Entry 7V96 (electron microscopy, 3.92 A resolution); this record covers chains J and O of the 18 polymer chains in the assembly.

[Chain J]
Molecule: 275-nt DNA strand
Organism: Homo sapiens
Sequence (275 nucleotides; numbered 1 to 275; the number before each row is that of its first residue):
     1 AACCCTAACC CTAACCCTAA CCCTAACCCT AACCCTAACC CTAACCCTAA CCCTAACCCT
    61 AACCCTAACC CTAACCCTAA CCCTAACCCT AACCCTAACC CTAACCCTAA CCCTAACCCT
   121 AACCCTAACC CTAACCCTAA CCCTAACCCT AACCCTAACC CTAACCCTAA CCCTAACCCT
   181 AACCCTAACC CTAACCCTAA CCCTAACCCT AACCCTAACC CTAACCCTAA CCCTAACCCT
   241 AACCCTAACC CTAACCCTAA CCCTAACCCT AACCC

[Chain O]
Protein: Histone H3.1
Organism: Homo sapiens
UniProt: P68431 (H31_HUMAN); residues 0-135 here correspond to UniProt positions 1-136 (UniProt number = residue number + 1)
Amino-acid sequence (136 residues; numbered 0 to 135; the number before each row is that of its first residue; numbering starts at 0):
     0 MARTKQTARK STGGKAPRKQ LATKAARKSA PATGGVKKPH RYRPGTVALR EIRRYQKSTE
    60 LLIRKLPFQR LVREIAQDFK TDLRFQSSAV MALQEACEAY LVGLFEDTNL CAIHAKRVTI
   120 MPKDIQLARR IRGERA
Disordered / not traced: 0-35
UniProt features mapped onto this chain:
  - modified residue: Arg2 (Asymmetric dimethylarginine), Thr3 (Phosphothreonine), Lys4 (Allysine), Gln5 (5-glutamyl dopamine), Thr6 (Phosphothreonine), Arg8 (Citrulline), Lys9 (N6,N6,N6-trimethyllysine), Ser10 (ADP-ribosylserine), Thr11 (Phosphothreonine), Lys14 (N6-(2-hydroxyisobutyryl)lysine), Arg17 (Asymmetric dimethylarginine), Lys18 (N6-(2-hydroxyisobutyryl)lysine), Lys23 (N6-(2-hydroxyisobutyryl)lysine), Arg26 (Citrulline), Lys27 (N6,N6,N6-trimethyllysine), Ser28 (ADP-ribosylserine), Lys36 (N6,N6,N6-trimethyllysine), Lys37 (N6-methyllysine), Tyr41 (Phosphotyrosine), Lys56 (N6,N6,N6-trimethyllysine) and 8 more in UniProt
  - lipidation: Lys18 (N6-decanoyllysine)

[How chain J and chain O interact]
Residue-residue contacts (19; chain J residue first):
  DC47(J) - Arg83(O)  sugar contact
  DC47(J) - Phe84(O)  phosphate contact
  DC47(J) - Ser86(O)  hydrogen bond to the phosphate
  DT48(J) - Arg72(O)  salt bridge to the phosphate
  DT48(J) - Arg83(O)  sugar contact
  DT48(J) - Phe84(O)  phosphate contact
  DT66(J) - Arg42(O)  salt bridge to the phosphate
  DA68(J) - Arg116(O)  phosphate contact
  DA68(J) - Val117(O)  hydrogen bond to the phosphate
  DA68(J) - Thr118(O)  phosphate contact
  DA68(J) - Met120(O)  phosphate contact
  DC69(J) - Arg116(O)  phosphate contact
  DA140(J) - His39(O)  hydrogen bond to the base
  DA140(J) - Tyr41(O)  phosphate contact
  DC141(J) - His39(O)  hydrogen bond to the sugar
  DC141(J) - Tyr41(O)  phosphate contact
  DC141(J) - Arg42(O)  phosphate contact
  DC141(J) - Thr45(O)  hydrogen bond to the phosphate
  DC142(J) - Arg42(O)  salt bridge to the phosphate
Interface residues without a listed pair, chain J (12 interface residues in all): DC58, DC65, DA67, DA139
Interface residues without a listed pair, chain O (16 interface residues in all): Pro43, Arg63, Gln85, Lys115

[In short]
Chain J and chain O form an interface of 12 and 16 residues respectively, with 5 hydrogen bonds and 3 salt
bridges. Polar contacts include DA140(J)-His39(O), DC141(J)-His39(O) and DC47(J)-Ser86(O).
Here chain J is a 275-nt DNA strand and chain O is Histone H3.1, both from Homo sapiens. Entry 7V96 (Telomeric
Dinucleosome) was determined by electron microscopy together with 7V90, 7V9C, 7V9J, 7V9K, 7V9S and 7VA4 from
the same study.
